Entry 6MT5 (X-ray diffraction, 1.55 A resolution); this record covers chains A and C of the 3 polymer chains in the assembly.

# Chain A
Name: HLA class I histocompatibility antigen, B-37 alpha chain
Organism: Homo sapiens
UniProtKB: P18463 (1B37_HUMAN); residues 1-276 here correspond to UniProt positions 25-300 (UniProt number = residue number + 24)
Amino-acid sequence (276 residues; each row starts with the number of its first residue):
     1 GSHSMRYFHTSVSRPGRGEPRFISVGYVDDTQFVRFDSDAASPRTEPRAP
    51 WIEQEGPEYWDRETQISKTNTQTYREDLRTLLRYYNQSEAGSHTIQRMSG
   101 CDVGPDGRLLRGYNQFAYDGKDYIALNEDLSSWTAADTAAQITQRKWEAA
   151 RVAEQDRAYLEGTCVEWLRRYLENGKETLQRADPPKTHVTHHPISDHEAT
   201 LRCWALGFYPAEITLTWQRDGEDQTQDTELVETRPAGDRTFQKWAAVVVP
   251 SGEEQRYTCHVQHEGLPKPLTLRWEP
Cystine bridges: Cys-101/Cys-164, Cys-203/Cys-259

# Chain C
Name: NP338-V6L peptide
Amino-acid sequence (9 residues; numbered 1 to 9; the number before each row is that of its first residue):
     1 FEDLRLLSF

# Chain A / chain C interface
Pairs across the interface (48; chain A residue first):
  Tyr-7(A) / Phe-1(C)  hydrogen bond (side chain-backbone)
  Tyr-7(A) / Glu-2(C)
  His-9(A) / Glu-2(C)  salt bridge
  Ser-24(A) / Glu-2(C)  hydrogen bond
  Tyr-59(A) / Phe-1(C)  hydrophobic
  Arg-62(A) / Phe-1(C)
  Glu-63(A) / Phe-1(C)
  Glu-63(A) / Glu-2(C)  hydrogen bond (side chain-backbone)
  Ile-66(A) / Phe-1(C)  hydrophobic
  Ile-66(A) / Glu-2(C)
  Ile-66(A) / Asp-3(C)
  Ile-66(A) / Leu-4(C)
  Ser-67(A) / Glu-2(C)
  Thr-69(A) / Leu-4(C)
  Asn-70(A) / Asp-3(C)
  Asn-70(A) / Leu-4(C)
  Asn-70(A) / Arg-5(C)  hydrogen bond (side chain-backbone)
  Thr-73(A) / Arg-5(C)
  Tyr-74(A) / Arg-5(C)
  Glu-76(A) / Ser-8(C)  hydrogen bond
  Asp-77(A) / Arg-5(C)  salt bridge
  Asp-77(A) / Ser-8(C)
  Asp-77(A) / Phe-9(C)  hydrogen bond (side chain-backbone)
  Thr-80(A) / Phe-9(C)
  Leu-81(A) / Phe-9(C)  hydrophobic
  Tyr-84(A) / Phe-9(C)  hydrogen bond (side chain-backbone)
  Ile-95(A) / Phe-9(C)  hydrophobic
  Arg-97(A) / Arg-5(C)
  Phe-116(A) / Arg-5(C)
  Phe-116(A) / Phe-9(C)  hydrophobic
  Tyr-123(A) / Phe-9(C)  hydrophobic
  Thr-143(A) / Phe-9(C)  hydrogen bond (side chain-backbone)
  Lys-146(A) / Leu-7(C)
  Lys-146(A) / Ser-8(C)  hydrogen bond
  Lys-146(A) / Phe-9(C)  hydrogen bond (side chain-backbone)
  Trp-147(A) / Leu-7(C)
  Trp-147(A) / Ser-8(C)  hydrogen bond (side chain-backbone)
  Trp-147(A) / Phe-9(C)  hydrophobic
  Ala-150(A) / Leu-7(C)  hydrophobic
  Val-152(A) / Leu-6(C)
  Val-152(A) / Leu-7(C)  hydrophobic
  Gln-155(A) / Leu-6(C)
  Asp-156(A) / Leu-6(C)
  Tyr-159(A) / Phe-1(C)  hydrogen bond (side chain-backbone)
  Tyr-159(A) / Glu-2(C)
  Tyr-159(A) / Asp-3(C)
  Trp-167(A) / Phe-1(C)
  Tyr-171(A) / Phe-1(C)  hydrogen bond (side chain-backbone)
Also at the interface, not in a pair above, chain A (33 interface residues in all): Met-5, Thr-163

# In short
The interface between chain A and chain C involves 33 residues on one side and 9 on the other; the contacts
include 13 hydrogen bonds and 2 salt bridges. Polar contacts include His-9(A)/Glu-2(C), Asp-77(A)/Arg-5(C) and
Tyr-7(A)/Phe-1(C).
Here chain A is HLA class I histocompatibility antigen, B-37 alpha chain (Homo sapiens) and chain C is
NP338-V6L peptide. Entry 6MT5 (Crystal Structure of HLA-B*37:01 in complex with NP338-V6L influenza peptide)
was determined by X-ray diffraction (same publication as 6MT3, 6MT4, 6MT6, 6MTL and 6MTM).
